PDB entry 6O2R | electron microscopy, 3.30 A resolution | chains E and F of the 12 polymer chains in the assembly

Chain E:
Name: Tubulin alpha-1B chain
Source organism: Sus scrofa
Reference sequence: Q2XVP4 (TBA1B_PIG); residue numbers follow UniProt; this construct covers 1-451
Amino-acid sequence (451 residues; numbered 1 to 451; the number before each row is that of its first residue):
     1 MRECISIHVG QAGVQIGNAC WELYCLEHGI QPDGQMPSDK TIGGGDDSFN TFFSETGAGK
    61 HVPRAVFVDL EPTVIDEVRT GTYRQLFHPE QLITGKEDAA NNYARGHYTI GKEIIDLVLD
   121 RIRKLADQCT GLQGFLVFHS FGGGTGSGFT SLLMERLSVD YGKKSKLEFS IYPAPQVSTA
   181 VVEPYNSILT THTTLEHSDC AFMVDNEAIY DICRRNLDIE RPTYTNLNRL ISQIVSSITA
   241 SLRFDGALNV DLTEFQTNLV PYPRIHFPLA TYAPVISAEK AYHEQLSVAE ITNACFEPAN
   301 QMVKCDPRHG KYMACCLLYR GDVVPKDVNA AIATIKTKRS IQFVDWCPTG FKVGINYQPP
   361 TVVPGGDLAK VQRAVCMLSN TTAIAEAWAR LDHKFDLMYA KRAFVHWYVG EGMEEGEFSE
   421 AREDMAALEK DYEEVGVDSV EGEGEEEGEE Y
Disordered / not traced: 38-46, 442-451
Metal / ion sites: Mg2+: Glu-71 (together with GTP)
Residues lining bound ligands:
  - GDP (guanosine-5'-diphosphate): Ala-247, Leu-248, Glu-254
  - GTP (guanosine-5'-triphosphate): Gly-10, Gln-11, Ala-12, Gln-15, Ile-16, Asp-69, Glu-71, Asp-98, Ala-99, Ala-100, Asn-101, Ser-140, Gly-142, Gly-143, Gly-144, Thr-145, Gly-146, Ile-171, Thr-179, Glu-183, Asn-206, Tyr-224, Leu-227, Asn-228, Ile-231

Chain F:
Name: Tubulin beta chain
Source organism: Sus scrofa
Reference sequence: P02554 (TBB_PIG); the author numbering skips numbers that UniProt does not, so the offset changes along the chain: 1-44 = UniProt 1-44; 47-360 = UniProt 45-358; 369-455 = UniProt 359-445
Amino-acid sequence (445 residues; each row starts with the number of its first residue; note: 10 numbers in that range are skipped by the numbering (no residue carries them; nothing is unmodelled there)):
     1 MREIVHIQAG QCGNQIGAKF WEVISDEHGI DPTGSYHGDS DLQL
    47 ERINVYYNEA AGNKYVPRAI LVDLEPGTMD SVRSGPFGQI FRPDNFVFGQ SGAGNNWAKG
   107 HYTEGAELVD SVLDVVRKES ESCDCLQGFQ LTHSLGGGTG SGMGTLLISK IREEYPDRIM
   167 NTFSVVPSPK VSDTVVEPYN ATLSVHQLVE NTDETYCIDN EALYDICFRT LKLTTPTYGD
   227 LNHLVSATMS GVTTCLRFPG QLNADLRKLA VNMVPFPRLH FFMPGFAPLT SRGSQQYRAL
   287 TVPELTQQMF DAKNMMAACD PRHGRYLTVA AVFRGRMSMK EVDEQMLNVQ NKNSSYFVEW
   347 IPNNVKTAVC DIPP
   369 RGLKMSATFI GNSTAIQELF KRISEQFTAM FRRKAFLHWY TGEGMDEMEF TEAESNMNDL
   429 VSEYQQYQDA TADEQGEFEE EGEEDEA
Disordered / not traced: 440-455
Residues lining bound ligands:
  - GDP (guanosine-5'-diphosphate): Gly-10, Gln-11, Cys-12, Gln-15, Asp-69, Glu-71, Ala-99, Asn-101, Ser-140, Gly-143, Gly-144, Thr-145, Gly-146, Val-171, Asp-179, Asn-206, Tyr-224, Leu-227, Asn-228
  - GTP (guanosine-5'-triphosphate): Gln-247, Leu-248, Lys-254

Chain E / chain F interface:
Pairs across the interface (84; chain E residue first):
  Met-1(E) / Gln-96(F)
  Arg-2(E) / Pro-72(F)
  Arg-2(E) / Gly-73(F)
  Arg-2(E) / Gln-96(F)
  Gln-133(E) / Ser-97(F)
  Lys-163(E) / Glu-411(F)  salt bridge
  Asp-245(E) / Gly-73(F)
  Asp-245(E) / Ser-77(F)
  Gly-246(E) / Gln-11(F)
  Ala-247(E) / Gln-11(F)  hydrogen bond (backbone-side chain)
  Ala-247(E) / Gln-15(F)  hydrogen bond (backbone-side chain)
  Ala-247(E) / Tyr-224(F)  hydrophobic
  Leu-248(E) / Gln-11(F)
  Leu-248(E) / Asp-179(F)
  Leu-248(E) / Tyr-224(F)
  Asn-249(E) / Gln-11(F)  hydrogen bond (backbone-side chain)
  Asp-251(E) / Glu-71(F)
  Asp-251(E) / Gly-98(F)
  Thr-253(E) / Gly-100(F)
  Thr-253(E) / Lys-105(F)
  Glu-254(E) / Gly-100(F)
  Glu-254(E) / Asn-101(F)
  Gln-256(E) / Lys-105(F)
  Gln-256(E) / Trp-407(F)  hydrogen bond (backbone-side chain)
  Thr-257(E) / Gly-100(F)  hydrogen bond (side chain-backbone)
  Thr-257(E) / Asn-101(F)
  Thr-257(E) / Val-182(F)
  Thr-257(E) / Phe-404(F)
  Asn-258(E) / Asn-101(F)  hydrogen bond
  Asn-258(E) / Thr-180(F)
  Asn-258(E) / Val-181(F)
  Asn-258(E) / Val-182(F)
  Asn-258(E) / Phe-404(F)
  Leu-259(E) / Phe-404(F)
  Val-260(E) / Phe-404(F)
  Val-260(E) / His-406(F)  hydrogen bond (backbone-side chain)
  Val-260(E) / Trp-407(F)  hydrogen bond (backbone-side chain)
  Pro-261(E) / Ala-403(F)
  Pro-261(E) / Phe-404(F)  hydrogen bond (backbone-backbone)
  Pro-261(E) / His-406(F)
  Tyr-262(E) / Arg-401(F)  hydrogen bond (side chain-backbone)
  Tyr-262(E) / Lys-402(F)
  Tyr-262(E) / Ala-403(F)
  Tyr-262(E) / His-406(F)
  Pro-263(E) / His-406(F)
  Val-324(E) / Thr-221(F)
  Val-324(E) / Pro-222(F)
  Pro-325(E) / Tyr-210(F)  hydrogen bond (backbone-side chain)
  Pro-325(E) / Pro-222(F)
  Pro-325(E) / Tyr-224(F)  hydrophobic
  Lys-326(E) / Tyr-210(F)
  Lys-326(E) / Phe-214(F)
  Lys-326(E) / Pro-222(F)
  Asn-329(E) / Val-177(F)
  Asn-329(E) / Glu-207(F)  hydrogen bond
  Asn-329(E) / Tyr-210(F)
  Ile-332(E) / Val-177(F)  hydrophobic
  Ala-333(E) / Lys-176(F)
  Lys-336(E) / Lys-176(F)  hydrogen bond (side chain-backbone)
  Trp-346(E) / Ala-397(F)
  Trp-346(E) / Met-398(F)
  Trp-346(E) / Arg-401(F)
  Trp-346(E) / Ala-403(F)  hydrophobic
  Trp-346(E) / Phe-404(F)  hydrophobic
  Pro-348(E) / Gln-394(F)
  Thr-349(E) / Ser-178(F)
  Thr-349(E) / Val-181(F)  hydrogen bond (side chain-backbone)
  Thr-349(E) / Pro-184(F)
  Thr-349(E) / Gln-394(F)
  Thr-349(E) / Met-398(F)  hydrogen bond
  Gly-350(E) / Ser-178(F)  hydrogen bond (backbone-side chain)
  Phe-351(E) / Ser-178(F)  hydrogen bond (backbone-side chain)
  Phe-351(E) / Asp-179(F)
  Phe-351(E) / Thr-180(F)  hydrogen bond (backbone-backbone)
  Phe-351(E) / Val-181(F)  hydrogen bond (backbone-backbone)
  Lys-352(E) / Asn-101(F)
  Lys-352(E) / Asp-179(F)
  Lys-352(E) / Thr-180(F)
  Lys-352(E) / Val-181(F)
  Val-353(E) / Asp-179(F)
  Glu-434(E) / Arg-401(F)  hydrogen bond (backbone-side chain)
  Val-435(E) / Arg-401(F)
  Val-437(E) / Arg-401(F)  hydrogen bond (backbone-side chain)
  Ser-439(E) / Arg-401(F)
Other interface residues (no listed pair), chain E (45 interface residues in all): Gly-131, Asp-199, Ala-314, Cys-315, Asp-327, Ile-355, Glu-441
Other interface residues (no listed pair), chain F (40 interface residues in all): Thr-220, Thr-223, Arg-400, Leu-405

In short:
The interface between chain E and chain F involves 45 residues on one side and 40 on the other, with 21
hydrogen bonds and 1 salt bridge. Polar pairs include Lys-163(E)/Glu-411(F), Ala-247(E)/Gln-11(F) and
Ala-247(E)/Gln-15(F). GDP is bound between chain E and chain F.
Chain E is Tubulin alpha-1B chain and chain F is Tubulin beta chain, both from Sus scrofa; the structure,
Deacetylated Microtubules, was determined by electron microscopy (same publication as 6O2Q, 6O2S and 6O2T).
